Entry 3R3Q (X-ray diffraction, 1.45 A resolution); this record covers chain A.

Chain A:
Protein: Suppressor protein STP22 of temperature-sensitive alpha-factor receptor and arginine permease
Organism: Saccharomyces cerevisiae
Notes: fragment: N-terminal UEV domain
Reference sequence: P25604 (STP22_YEAST); residues 1-160 here = UniProt positions 1-160
Amino-acid sequence (162 residues; row label = number of the first residue in the row; numbers below 1 keep their minus sign (Gly-1 is residue -1)):
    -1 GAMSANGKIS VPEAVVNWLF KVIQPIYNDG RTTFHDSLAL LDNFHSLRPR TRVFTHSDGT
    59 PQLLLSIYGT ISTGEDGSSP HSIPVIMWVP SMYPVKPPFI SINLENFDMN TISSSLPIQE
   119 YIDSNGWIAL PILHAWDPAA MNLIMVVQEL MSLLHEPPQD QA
Disordered / not traced: -1 to 7
Differences from the reference sequence: expression tag (-1 to 0); engineered mutation Ala133 (Cys in P25604)
Metal / ion sites: Zn2+ site 1: Glu11 (together with imidazole); Zn2+ site 2: Asp27, Thr30 (together with acetate ion, imidazole); Zn2+ site 3: His33 (together with acetate ion, imidazole); Zn2+ site 4: Asp40 (together with imidazole); Zn2+ site 5: Glu73 (together with imidazole); Zn2+ site 6: Asp74 (together with imidazole); Zn2+ site 7: Glu118, Glu154; Zn2+ site 8: His153 (together with acetate ion, imidazole); Zn2+ site 9: Asp158 (together with imidazole)
What the authors report for this chain:
  - mutagenesis - W16A: decreased localization to class E compartments

In short:
The Zn2+ site 2 is built by Asp27 and Thr30. The Zn2+ site 7 is built by Glu118 and Glu154. The paper reports
that W16A reduces localization to class E compartments.
Chain A is Suppressor protein STP22 of temperature-sensitive alpha-factor receptor and arginine permease
(Saccharomyces cerevisiae); the structure, Crystal structure of the yeast Vps23 UEV domain, was determined by
X-ray diffraction together with 3R42 from the same study.
